PDB entry 8J04 | electron microscopy, 2.70 A resolution | chains A and B of the 8 polymer chains in the assembly

Chain A (and B):
Molecule: Potassium voltage-gated channel subfamily KQT member 2
Source organism: Homo sapiens
Notes: chain B of this document is another copy of the same molecule, construct and numbering; everything in this record applies to it too
Reference sequence: O43526 (KCNQ2_HUMAN); numbering as in UniProt (aligned over 64-702)
Amino-acid sequence (656 residues; each row starts with the number of its first residue):
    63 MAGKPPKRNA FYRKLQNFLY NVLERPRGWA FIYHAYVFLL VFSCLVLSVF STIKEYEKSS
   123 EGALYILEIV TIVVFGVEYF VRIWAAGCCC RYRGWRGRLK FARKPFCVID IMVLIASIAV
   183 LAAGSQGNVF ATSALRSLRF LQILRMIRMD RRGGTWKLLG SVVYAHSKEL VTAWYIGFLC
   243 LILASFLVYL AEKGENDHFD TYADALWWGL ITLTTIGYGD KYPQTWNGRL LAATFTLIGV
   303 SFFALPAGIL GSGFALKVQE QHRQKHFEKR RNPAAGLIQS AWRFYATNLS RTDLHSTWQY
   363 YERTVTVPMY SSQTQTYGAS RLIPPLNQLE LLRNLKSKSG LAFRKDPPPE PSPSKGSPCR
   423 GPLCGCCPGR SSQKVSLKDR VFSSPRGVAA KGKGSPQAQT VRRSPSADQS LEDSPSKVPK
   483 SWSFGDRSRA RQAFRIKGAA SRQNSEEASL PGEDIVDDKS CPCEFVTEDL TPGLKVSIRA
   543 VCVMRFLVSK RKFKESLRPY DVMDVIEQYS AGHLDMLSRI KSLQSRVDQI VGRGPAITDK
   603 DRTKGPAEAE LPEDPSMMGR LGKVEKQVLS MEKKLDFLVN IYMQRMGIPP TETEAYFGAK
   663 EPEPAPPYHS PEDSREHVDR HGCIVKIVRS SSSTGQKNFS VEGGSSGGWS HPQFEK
Not modelled in the structure: 63-69, 185-194, 368-534, 579-718
Sequence notes: initiating methionine (63); expression tag (703-718)
Small-molecule neighbours:
  - 9MF (methyl N-[4-[(4-fluorophenyl)methyl-prop-2-ynyl-amino]-2,6-dimethyl-phenyl]carbamate), molecule 1: Phe93, His96, Phe100, Met211, Asp212
  - 9MF, molecule 2: Val233, Trp236, Tyr237, Phe240
  - 9MF, molecule 3: Ala235, Trp236, Gly239, Phe240, Phe304, Phe305, Pro308, Leu312
  - 9MF, molecule 4: Leu299, Ile300, Ser303, Phe304
Reported in the primary citation:
  - binding site for 9MF: Phe100, Phe104, Met211, Val233, Trp236, Tyr237, Phe240, Leu299, Ile300, Phe304, Phe305, Pro308, Leu312

Interface between chain A and chain B:
Residue-residue contacts (78):
  Ala227(A) with Val320(B)
  His228(A) with Ala317(B); Val320(B)
  Lys230(A) with Leu220(B)
  Glu231(A) with Leu220(B); Phe316(B); Val320(B)
  Thr234(A) with Thr217(B); Leu220(B)
  Tyr237(A) with Met208(B); Ile209(B), hydrogen bond (side chain-backbone); Asp212(B); Thr217(B); Trp218(B)
  Ile238(A) with Trp218(B), hydrophobic; Leu221(B), hydrophobic
  Phe240(A) with Leu107(B), hydrophobic; Met208(B), hydrophobic
  Leu241(A) with Ile209(B), hydrophobic; Trp218(B), hydrophobic
  Ile244(A) with Ile205(B), hydrophobic
  Thr263(A) with Thr114(B)
  Tyr264(A) with Thr114(B); Arg201(B)
  Ala265(A) with Val111(B), hydrophobic; Thr114(B); Ile115(B), hydrophobic
  Leu268(A) with Val111(B), hydrophobic
  Trp270(A) with Tyr280(B), hydrogen bond
  Thr274(A) with Ile278(B); Tyr280(B), hydrogen bond
  Thr277(A) with Thr276(B); Thr277(B); Ile278(B)
  Ile278(A) with Ile278(B)
  Gly279(A) with Ile278(B); Gly279(B); Tyr280(B)
  Tyr280(A) with Tyr280(B)
  Gly281(A) with Tyr280(B)
  Lys283(A) with Tyr280(B)
  Tyr284(A) with Tyr280(B), hydrophobic; Asp282(B)
  Pro285(A) with Trp269(B), hydrophobic
  Arg291(A) with Asp266(B), salt bridge; Trp269(B); Asp282(B), salt bridge; Lys283(B)
  Ala295(A) with Leu272(B), hydrophobic
  Thr298(A) with Ile278(B)
  Leu299(A) with Leu272(B), hydrophobic; Thr276(B); Phe305(B), hydrophobic
  Ser303(A) with Ala309(B)
  Phe304(A) with Leu221(B), hydrophobic
  Ala306(A) with Ala309(B), hydrophobic
  Leu307(A) with Ala309(B); Leu312(B); Gly313(B); Phe316(B), hydrophobic
  Ile311(A) with Gly313(B); Phe316(B), hydrophobic
  Ser314(A) with Ser314(B), hydrogen bond; Ala317(B)
  Gly315(A) with Ala317(B)
  Leu318(A) with Ala317(B), hydrophobic; Leu318(B), hydrophobic; Gln321(B)
  Val564(A) with Phe329(B), hydrophobic
  Met565(A) with Phe329(B)
  Ile568(A) with Phe329(B), hydrophobic; Asp566(B); Val567(B), hydrophobic
  Glu569(A) with Lys331(B), salt bridge
  Tyr571(A) with Gln570(B); Tyr571(B); Gly574(B)
  Met578(A) with Met578(B), hydrophobic
Also at the interface, not in a pair above, chain A (50 interface residues in all): Phe248, Ala294, Val302, Gly310, Gln321, Arg325, Tyr562, His575
Also at the interface, not in a pair above, chain B (47 interface residues in all): Pro308, Arg325, His328, Asp563, His575, Asp577

Overview:
50 residues of chain A face 47 of chain B across their interface; the contacts include 4 hydrogen bonds and 3
salt bridges. Polar pairs include Arg291(A)-Asp266(B), Arg291(A)-Asp282(B) and Glu569(A)-Lys331(B). Bound to
chain A: 4 copies of compound 9MF. From the paper: a binding site for 9MF at Phe100(A), Phe104(A) and
Met211(A) among others.
Both chains are Potassium voltage-gated channel subfamily KQT member 2 (Homo sapiens). Entry 8J04 (Human
KCNQ2-CaM-HN37 complex in the presence of PIP2) was determined by electron microscopy together with 8J00,
8J01, 8J02, 8J03, 8J05 and 8W4U from the same study.
